Entry 6GCS (electron microscopy, 4.32 A resolution (low resolution: residue-level contacts below are approximate; hydrogen-bond / salt-bridge calls are withheld)); this record covers chains I and h of the 42 polymer chains in the assembly.

== Chain I ==
Molecule: Tyky subunit (nuim)
From: Yarrowia lipolytica
Notes: EC 1.6.99.3
UniProt: Q9UUT8 (Q9UUT8_YARLL); residue numbers follow UniProt; this construct covers 1-229
Chain sequence (229 residues; each row starts with the number of its first residue):
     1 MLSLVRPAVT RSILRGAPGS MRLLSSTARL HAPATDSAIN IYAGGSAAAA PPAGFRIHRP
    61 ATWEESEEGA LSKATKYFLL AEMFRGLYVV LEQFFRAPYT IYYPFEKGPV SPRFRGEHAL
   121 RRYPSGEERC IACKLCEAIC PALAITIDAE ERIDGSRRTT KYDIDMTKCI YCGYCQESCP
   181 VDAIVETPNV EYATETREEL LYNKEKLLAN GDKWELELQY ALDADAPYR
Disordered / not traced: 1-49
Ion coordination: 4Fe-4S cluster Fe site 1: Cys130, Cys133, Cys136, Cys179; 4Fe-4S cluster Fe site 2: Cys140, Cys169, Cys172, Cys175
Small-molecule neighbours:
  - 1,2-Distearoyl-sn-glycerophosphoethanolamine (3PE): Tyr77, Phe78, Leu80, Met83, Leu87
  - 4Fe-4S cluster (SF4), molecule 1: His118, Ile139, Cys140, Pro141, Ile145, Cys169, Ile170, Tyr171, Cys172, Gly173, Tyr174, Cys175, Glu186
  - 4Fe-4S cluster (SF4), molecule 2: Cys130, Ile131, Ala132, Cys133, Lys134, Leu135, Cys136, Ile147, Tyr162, Cys179, Pro180, Val181, Ala183, Ile184

== Chain h ==
Molecule: N7BM subunit
From: Yarrowia lipolytica
UniProt: Q6CG53 (N7BM_YARLI); numbering as in UniProt (aligned over 1-138)
Chain sequence (138 residues; each row starts with the number of its first residue):
     1 MSSSLYRVLR NAWEVGPRSY WKQLNSIGDT KSGRLVGTDI YGNKFYETDH QDEIHLRTRY
    61 VEYKEKDYDM SQVEPGWHFW LGYGVDTAPC NTPKEKLPIR AYPYKFQPNY TGTPGAFVTY
   121 NTLKPKISAW EPVTKQRS
Disordered / not traced: 1-6, 137-138

== How chain I and chain h interact ==
Contacting residue pairs - 71 pairs, chain I then chain h:
  Ala97(I) with Ile54(h)
  Pro98(I) with Ile54(h)
  Tyr99(I) with Ile54(h)
  Thr100(I) with Arg57(h)
  Ile101(I) with Leu56(h)
  Tyr102(I) with Asp29(h); Arg57(h)
  Tyr103(I) with Met70(h)
  Pro104(I) with Tyr63(h); Tyr68(h)
  Phe105(I) with Ser26(h); Ile27(h); Tyr60(h); Val61(h); Tyr63(h); Tyr68(h)
  Glu106(I) with Arg57(h); Tyr60(h)
  Lys107(I) with Leu56(h); Met70(h); His78(h); Leu81(h)
  Gly108(I) with Leu56(h); Gly82(h)
  Pro109(I) with Leu56(h); Gly82(h)
  Val110(I) with Phe79(h); Gly82(h); Gly84(h)
  Ser125(I) with Arg100(h)
  Thr160(I) with Thr122(h); Leu123(h)
  Lys161(I) with Leu123(h)
  Pro188(I) with Phe79(h)
  Asn189(I) with Pro75(h); His78(h)
  Glu191(I) with Ser71(h)
  Tyr192(I) with Asn109(h)
  Ala193(I) with Thr111(h)
  Thr194(I) with Thr111(h)
  Glu195(I) with Thr111(h)
  Glu198(I) with Val118(h); Thr119(h)
  Glu199(I) with Thr111(h); Ala116(h); Phe117(h)
  Leu201(I) with Thr119(h)
  Asn203(I) with Phe117(h); Thr119(h); Tyr120(h)
  Glu205(I) with Tyr120(h); Thr122(h)
  Lys206(I) with Phe117(h)
  Asp212(I) with Ala101(h); Pro103(h); Tyr104(h)
  Lys213(I) with Tyr104(h); Phe106(h); Gln107(h); Pro108(h)
  Trp214(I) with Pro75(h)
  Glu215(I) with Pro98(h)
  Leu216(I) with Gly76(h)
  Glu217(I) with Pro75(h); His78(h); Phe79(h)
  Gln219(I) with Glu95(h)
  Tyr220(I) with Phe79(h); Pro89(h)
  Ala221(I) with Phe79(h)
  Asp223(I) with Glu95(h)
Interface residues without a listed pair, chain I (46 interface residues in all): Pro112, Arg122, Pro124, Asp148, Tyr202, Lys204
Interface residues without a listed pair, chain h (47 interface residues in all): Lys31, His55, Arg59, Tyr83, Val85, Lys96, Tyr110, Gly112, Lys126

== Overview ==
The interface between chain I and chain h involves 46 residues on one side and 47 on the other. Bound to chain
I: 4Fe-4S cluster and 1,2-Distearoyl-sn-glycerophosphoethanolamine. Cys130(I), Cys133(I), Cys136(I) and
Cys179(I) coordinate 4Fe-4S cluster Fe site 1.
Chain I is Tyky subunit (nuim) and chain h is N7BM subunit, both from Yarrowia lipolytica; the structure,
Cryo-EM structure of respiratory complex I from Yarrowia lipolytica, was determined by electron microscopy.
